9B7H - chains C and c of the 6 polymer chains in the assembly; structure by X-ray diffraction, 3.15 A resolution.

== Chain C ==
Protein: Hemagglutinin HA1
From: Influenza A virus
Chain sequence (323 residues; row label = number of the first residue in the row):
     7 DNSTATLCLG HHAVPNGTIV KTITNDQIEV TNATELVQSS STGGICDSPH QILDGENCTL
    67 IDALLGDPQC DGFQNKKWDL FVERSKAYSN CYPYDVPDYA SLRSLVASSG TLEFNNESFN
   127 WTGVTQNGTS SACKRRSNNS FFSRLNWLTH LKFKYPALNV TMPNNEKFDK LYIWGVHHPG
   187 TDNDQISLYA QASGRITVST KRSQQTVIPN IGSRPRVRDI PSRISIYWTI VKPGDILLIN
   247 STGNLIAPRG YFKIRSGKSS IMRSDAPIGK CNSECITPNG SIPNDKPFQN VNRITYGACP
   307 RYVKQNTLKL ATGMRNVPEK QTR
Not modelled in the structure: 7, 326-329
Cystine bridges: Cys52-Cys277, Cys64-Cys76, Cys97-Cys139, Cys281-Cys305
Glycans and other covalent adducts: N-acetylglucosamine (NAG) linked to Asn38, Asn63, Asn122, Asn126, Asn133, Asn246, Asn285; glycan linked to Asn165

== Chain c ==
Protein: Hemagglutinin
From: Influenza A virus
Reference sequence: A0FCI1 (A0FCI1_9INFA); residues 330-507 here correspond to UniProt positions 346-523 (UniProt number = residue number + 16)
Chain sequence (182 residues; numbered 330 to 511; the number before each row is that of its first residue):
   330 GIFGAIAGFI ENGWEGMVDG WYGFRHQNSE GIGQAADLKS TQAAINQING KLNRLIGKTN
   390 EKFHQIEKEF SEVEGRIQDL EKYVEDTKID LWSYNAELLV ALENQHTIDL TDSEMNKLFE
   450 RTKKQLRENA EDMGNGCFKI YHKCDNACIG SIRNGTYDHD VYRDEALNNR FQIKGVELLV
   510 PR
Not modelled in the structure: 502-511
Cystine bridges: Cys473-Cys477
Glycans and other covalent adducts: N-acetylglucosamine (NAG) linked to Asn483
Sequence notes: expression tag (508-511)

== How chain C and chain c interact ==
Pairs across the interface (141):
  Asn8(C) - Ser358(c)
  Asn8(C) - Lys472(c)
  Ser9(C) - Tyr470(c)
  Ser9(C) - His471(c)
  Ser9(C) - Lys472(c)
  Ser9(C) - Asn498(c)
  Thr10(C) - Ile469(c)
  Thr10(C) - His471(c)
  Ala11(C) - Gln356(c)
  Ala11(C) - Lys468(c)
  Ala11(C) - Ile469(c)  hydrogen bond (backbone-backbone)
  Ala11(C) - His471(c)
  Ala11(C) - Cys473(c)  hydrophobic
  Thr12(C) - His355(c)
  Thr12(C) - Gln356(c)  hydrogen bond (backbone-backbone)
  Thr12(C) - Phe467(c)
  Leu13(C) - Arg354(c)
  Leu13(C) - His355(c)
  Leu13(C) - Cys466(c)
  Leu13(C) - Phe467(c)  hydrogen bond (backbone-backbone)
  Leu13(C) - Ile469(c)  hydrophobic
  Leu13(C) - Ile481(c)  hydrophobic
  Cys14(C) - Trp343(c)
  Cys14(C) - Phe353(c)
  Cys14(C) - Arg354(c)  hydrogen bond (backbone-backbone)
  Cys14(C) - Gly465(c)
  Cys14(C) - Cys466(c)  disulfide
  Leu15(C) - Ile339(c)
  Leu15(C) - Trp343(c)
  Leu15(C) - Gly352(c)
  Leu15(C) - Phe353(c)  hydrophobic
  Leu15(C) - Leu447(c)  hydrophobic
  Leu15(C) - Phe448(c)  hydrophobic
  Leu15(C) - Thr451(c)
  Leu15(C) - Gly465(c)  hydrogen bond (backbone-backbone)
  Leu15(C) - Phe467(c)  hydrophobic
  Gly16(C) - Trp343(c)
  Gly16(C) - Met346(c)
  Gly16(C) - Tyr351(c)
  Gly16(C) - Gly352(c)  hydrogen bond (backbone-backbone)
  Gly16(C) - Met444(c)
  His17(C) - Ile335(c)
  His17(C) - Ile339(c)
  His17(C) - Asn341(c)
  His17(C) - Gly342(c)
  His17(C) - Trp343(c)  hydrogen bond (backbone-backbone)
  His17(C) - Met346(c)
  His17(C) - Trp350(c)
  His17(C) - Met444(c)
  His18(C) - Trp343(c)
  His18(C) - Met346(c)
  His18(C) - Gly349(c)
  His18(C) - Trp350(c)  hydrogen bond (backbone-backbone)
  Ala19(C) - Gly342(c)
  Ala19(C) - Trp343(c)  hydrogen bond (backbone-backbone)
  Ala19(C) - Glu344(c)
  Pro21(C) - Glu344(c)
  Val26(C) - Asn433(c)
  Lys27(C) - Glu426(c)  salt bridge
  Lys27(C) - Val429(c)
  Lys27(C) - Ala430(c)
  Lys27(C) - Asn433(c)  hydrogen bond (backbone-side chain)
  Thr28(C) - Ala430(c)
  Thr28(C) - Asn433(c)
  Thr28(C) - Gln434(c)
  Ile29(C) - Ala430(c)
  Ile29(C) - Leu431(c)  hydrophobic
  Ile29(C) - Gln434(c)  hydrogen bond (backbone-side chain)
  Thr30(C) - Gln434(c)  hydrogen bond (backbone-side chain)
  Val36(C) - Ile437(c)  hydrophobic
  Leu42(C) - Val429(c)  hydrophobic
  Arg109(C) - Glu396(c)  salt bridge
  Ser110(C) - His393(c)  hydrogen bond
  Ser114(C) - His393(c)
  Lys264(C) - Phe392(c)
  Ser265(C) - His393(c)
  Ser266(C) - Phe392(c)
  Ser266(C) - His393(c)  hydrogen bond
  Arg269(C) - Glu396(c)  salt bridge
  Arg269(C) - Glu398(c)
  Glu280(C) - Glu390(c)
  Asn290(C) - Thr388(c)  hydrogen bond
  Asp291(C) - Ile385(c)
  Asp291(C) - Gly386(c)  hydrogen bond (backbone-backbone)
  Pro293(C) - Leu384(c)
  Pro293(C) - Ile385(c)
  Phe294(C) - Ala425(c)  hydrophobic
  Arg299(C) - Lys397(c)  hydrogen bond (backbone-side chain)
  Arg299(C) - Glu414(c)
  Arg299(C) - Ile418(c)
  Ile300(C) - Lys397(c)
  Ile300(C) - Glu398(c)
  Thr301(C) - Gln394(c)  hydrogen bond (backbone-side chain)
  Tyr302(C) - Lys391(c)
  Tyr302(C) - Phe392(c)
  Gly303(C) - Asn389(c)
  Gly303(C) - Glu390(c)
  Gly303(C) - Lys391(c)  hydrogen bond (backbone-backbone)
  Ala304(C) - Asn389(c)
  Ala304(C) - Glu390(c)
  Cys305(C) - Thr388(c)
  Cys305(C) - Asn389(c)  hydrogen bond (backbone-backbone)
  Arg307(C) - Asn389(c)
  Arg307(C) - Lys391(c)
  Arg307(C) - Trp421(c)
  Tyr308(C) - Ile418(c)  hydrophobic
  Val309(C) - Trp421(c)
  Val309(C) - Ser422(c)
  Lys310(C) - Ile418(c)
  Lys310(C) - Asp419(c)  salt bridge
  Lys310(C) - Ser422(c)  hydrogen bond (backbone-side chain)
  Gln311(C) - Ser422(c)  hydrogen bond (side chain-backbone)
  Gln311(C) - Ala425(c)
  Gln311(C) - Glu426(c)  hydrogen bond
  Leu314(C) - Ala425(c)  hydrophobic
  Leu314(C) - Glu426(c)
  Leu314(C) - Val429(c)  hydrophobic
  Lys315(C) - Val429(c)
  Lys315(C) - Asn433(c)  hydrogen bond (backbone-side chain)
  Leu316(C) - Val429(c)  hydrophobic
  Leu316(C) - Glu432(c)
  Leu316(C) - Asn433(c)
  Ala317(C) - Asn433(c)  hydrogen bond (backbone-side chain)
  Ala317(C) - Thr436(c)
  Thr318(C) - Trp350(c)
  Thr318(C) - Ile377(c)
  Gly319(C) - Trp350(c)
  Gly319(C) - Thr436(c)
  Met320(C) - Trp350(c)
  Met320(C) - Tyr351(c)  hydrophobic
  Met320(C) - Thr440(c)
  Arg321(C) - Ile335(c)
  Arg321(C) - Ala336(c)
  Arg321(C) - Ile437(c)
  Val323(C) - Ile335(c)
  Val323(C) - Glu340(c)
  Val323(C) - Asn341(c)
  Val323(C) - Gly342(c)  hydrogen bond (backbone-backbone)
  Pro324(C) - Glu344(c)
  Glu325(C) - Asn341(c)
  Glu325(C) - Glu344(c)
Also at the interface, not in a pair above, chain C (63 interface residues in all): Val20, Ile34, Thr40, His56, Ile267, Lys292, Asn298, Pro306
Also at the interface, not in a pair above, chain c (69 interface residues in all): Leu381, Lys417, Leu427, Leu428, Ile478, Glu494
Disulfides between the chains: Cys14(C)-Cys466(c)

== Overview ==
63 residues of chain C and 69 residues of chain c are in contact, with 1 disulfide bond, 26 hydrogen bonds and
4 salt bridges. Among the polar pairs are Lys27(C)-Glu426(c), Arg109(C)-Glu396(c) and Arg269(C)-Glu396(c).
Chain C is Hemagglutinin HA1 and chain c is Hemagglutinin, both from Influenza A virus; the structure, Crystal
structure of the H3 hemagglutinin COBRA TJ2, was determined by X-ray diffraction, deposited together with
9DN2, 9DO2, 9B7G and 9B7I.
